PDB entry 8UD4 | electron microscopy, 3.25 A resolution | chains A and G of the 8 polymer chains in the assembly

# Chain A
Molecule: Non-structural protein 15
Organism: Severe acute respiratory syndrome coronavirus 2
Notes: EC 4.6.1.-
UniProtKB: P0DTD1 (R1AB_SARS2); residues 1-346 here correspond to UniProt positions 6453-6798 (UniProt number = residue number + 6452)
Amino-acid sequence (359 residues; numbered -12 to 346; the number before each row is that of its first residue; numbers below 1 keep their minus sign (Met-12 is residue -12)):
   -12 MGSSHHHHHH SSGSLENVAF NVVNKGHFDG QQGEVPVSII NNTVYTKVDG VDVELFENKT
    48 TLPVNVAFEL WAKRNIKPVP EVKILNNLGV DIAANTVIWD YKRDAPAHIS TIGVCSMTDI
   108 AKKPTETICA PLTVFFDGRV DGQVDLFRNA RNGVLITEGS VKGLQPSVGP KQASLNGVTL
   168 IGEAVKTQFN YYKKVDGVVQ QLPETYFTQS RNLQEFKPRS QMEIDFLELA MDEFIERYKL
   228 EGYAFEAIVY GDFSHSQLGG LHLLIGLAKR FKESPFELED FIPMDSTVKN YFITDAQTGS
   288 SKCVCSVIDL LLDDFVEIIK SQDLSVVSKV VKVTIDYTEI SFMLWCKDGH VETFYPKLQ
Not modelled in the structure: -12 to 0
Construct notes: initiating methionine (-12); expression tag (-11 to 0); engineered mutation Ala234 (His6686 in P0DTD1)
Curated features (UniProtKB/Swiss-Prot):
  - active site: His249 (Proton acceptor), Lys289 (For uridylate-specific endoribonuclease nsp15 activity)
  - binding site (uracil): Lys289 to Ser293, Thr340 to Lys344
  - site: Lys289 (Transition state stabilizer), Ser293 (Uracil recognition site), Gln346 (Cleavage)
Reported in the primary citation:
  - catalytic residues: His249 (citing earlier work)

# Chain G
Molecule: 35-nt RNA strand
Sequence (35 nucleotides; each row starts with the number of its first residue):
     1 UUUUUUUUUU UUUUUUUUUU GUCAUUCUCC UAAGA
Not modelled in the structure: 24-35

# Interface between chain A and chain G
Pairs across the interface (17):
  Gln244(A) - U9(G)  sugar contact
  His249(A) - U9(G)  hydrogen bond to the base
  Lys289(A) - U9(G)  hydrogen bond to the sugar
  Val291(A) - U9(G)  sugar contact
  Cys292(A) - U9(G)  base contact
  Ser293(A) - U9(G)  hydrogen bond to the base
  Met330(A) - U8(G)  base contact
  Trp332(A) - U10(G)  stacking on the base
  Lys334(A) - U11(G)  hydrogen bond to the sugar
  Glu339(A) - U10(G)  hydrogen bond to the sugar
  Glu339(A) - U11(G)  sugar contact
  Thr340(A) - U10(G)  sugar contact
  Tyr342(A) - U8(G)  hydrogen bond to the sugar
  Tyr342(A) - U9(G)  base contact
  Tyr342(A) - U10(G)  hydrogen bond to the phosphate
  Pro343(A) - U9(G)  base contact
  Lys344(A) - U9(G)  base contact
Interface residues without a listed pair, chain A (15 interface residues in all): Gly247
Interface residues without a listed pair, chain G (5 interface residues in all): U12

# In short
15 residues of chain A face 5 of chain G across their interface, with 7 hydrogen bonds and 1 aromatic stacking
contact. Polar contacts include His249(A)-U9(G), Ser293(A)-U9(G) and Lys289(A)-U9(G). From UniProt:
active-site residues His249(A) and Lys289(A) and 10 uracil-binding residues on chain A. From the paper: the
catalytic residue His249(A).
Here chain A is Non-structural protein 15 (Severe acute respiratory syndrome coronavirus 2) and chain G is a
35-nt RNA strand. Entry 8UD4 (SARS-CoV-2 Nsp15 bound to poly(A/U) RNA, state 1) was determined by electron
microscopy, deposited together with 8UD2, 8UD3 and 8UD5.
